3ERT - chain A; structure by X-ray diffraction, 1.90 A resolution.

[Chain A]
Protein: Protein (estrogen receptor alpha)
Organism: Homo sapiens
Notes: fragment: ligand-binding domain
UniProt: P03372 (ESR1_HUMAN); residue numbers follow UniProt; this construct covers 294-554
Sequence (261 residues; each row starts with the number of its first residue):
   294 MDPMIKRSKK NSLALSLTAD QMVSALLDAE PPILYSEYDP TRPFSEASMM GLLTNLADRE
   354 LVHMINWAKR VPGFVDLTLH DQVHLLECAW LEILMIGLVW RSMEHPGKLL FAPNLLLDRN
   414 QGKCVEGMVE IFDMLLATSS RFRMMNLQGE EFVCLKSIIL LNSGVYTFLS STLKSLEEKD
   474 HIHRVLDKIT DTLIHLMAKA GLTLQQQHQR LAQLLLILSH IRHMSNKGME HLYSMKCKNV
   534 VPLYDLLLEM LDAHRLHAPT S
Not modelled in the structure: 294-305, 553-554
Differences from the reference sequence: cloning artifact (294-296)
Ligand contacts: 4-hydroxytamoxifen (OHT): Met343, Leu346, Thr347, Leu349, Ala350, Asp351, Glu353, Trp383, Leu384, Leu387, Met388, Leu391, Arg394, Phe404, Glu419, Gly420, Met421, Ile424, Leu428, Gly521, His524, Leu525
Reported in the primary citation:
  - binding site for 4-hydroxytamoxifen: Met343, Leu346, Thr347, Ala350, Asp351, Glu353, Trp383, Leu384, Leu387, Arg394, Met421, Ile424, Gly521, His524, Leu525
  - conformationally variable residues (helix shift, side-chain flip): Glu339 to Ser341, Met342, Met343, Phe404, Met421 to Glu423, Ile424, Phe425, His524, Leu525, Ser527 to Cys530, Leu536 to Leu544
  - contacts within the chain: Lys362-Met543 (hydrogen bond), Lys362-Leu544 (hydrogen bond), His377-Glu380 (water-mediated contact), His377-Tyr537 (water-mediated contact), Glu380-Tyr537 (water-mediated contact), Glu380-Leu536 (hydrophobic contact), Trp383-Leu536 (hydrophobic contact), Leu536-Tyr537, His373-Tyr537 (hydrophobic contact), Val376-Tyr537 (hydrophobic contact), Leu354-Leu540 (hydrophobic contact), Val376-Leu540 (hydrophobic contact), Glu380-Leu540 (hydrophobic contact), Leu354-Met543 (hydrophobic contact), Val355-Met543 (hydrophobic contact), Ile358-Met543 (hydrophobic contact), Ile358-Leu544 (hydrophobic contact), Leu372-Leu544 (hydrophobic contact), Gln375-Leu544 (hydrophobic contact), Val376-Leu544 (hydrophobic contact), Leu379-Leu544 (hydrophobic contact)

[Summary]
Bound to chain A: 4-hydroxytamoxifen. From the paper: a binding site for 4-hydroxytamoxifen at Met343, Leu346
and Thr347 among others; conformational variability at Glu339, Met342 and Met343 among others.
Chain A is Protein (estrogen receptor alpha) (Homo sapiens); the structure, Human estrogen receptor alpha
ligand-binding domain in complex with 4-hydroxytamoxifen, was determined by X-ray diffraction together with
3ERD from the same study.
